Entry 6HWC (X-ray diffraction, 2.80 A resolution); this record covers chains H and Z of the 28 polymer chains in the assembly.

[Chain H]
Molecule: Proteasome subunit beta type-2
Organism: Saccharomyces cerevisiae (strain ATCC 204508 / S288c)
Notes: EC 3.4.25.1
UniProtKB: P25043 (PSB2_YEAST); residues 1-232 here correspond to UniProt positions 30-261 (UniProt number = residue number + 29)
Chain sequence (232 residues; row label = number of the first residue in the row):
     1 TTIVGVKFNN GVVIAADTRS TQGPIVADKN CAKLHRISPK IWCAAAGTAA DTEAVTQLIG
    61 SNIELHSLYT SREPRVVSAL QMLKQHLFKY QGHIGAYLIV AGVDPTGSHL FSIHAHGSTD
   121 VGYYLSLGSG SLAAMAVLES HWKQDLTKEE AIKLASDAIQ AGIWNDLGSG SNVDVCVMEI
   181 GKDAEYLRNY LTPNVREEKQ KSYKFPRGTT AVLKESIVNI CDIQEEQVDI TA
Not modelled in the structure: 227-232
Sequence notes: engineered mutation Ala45 (Gly74 in P25043)
Swiss-Prot annotation at these positions:
  - active site: Thr1 (Nucleophile)
Reported in the primary citation:
  - mutagenesis - G45A: unchanged growth
  - mutagenesis - G45A: unchanged stability

[Chain Z]
Molecule: Proteasome subunit beta type-6
Organism: Saccharomyces cerevisiae (strain ATCC 204508 / S288c)
Notes: EC 3.4.25.1
UniProtKB: P23724 (PSB6_YEAST); residues 1-222 here correspond to UniProt positions 20-241 (UniProt number = residue number + 19)
Chain sequence (222 residues; each row starts with the number of its first residue):
     1 QFNPYGDNGG TILGIAGEDF AVLAGDTRNI TDYSINSRYE PKVFDCGDNI VMSANGFAAD
    61 GDALVKRFKN SVKWYHFDHN DKKLSINSAA RNIQHLLYGK RFFPYYVHTI IAGLDEDGKG
   121 AVYSFDPVGS YEREQCRAGG AAASLIMPFL DNQVNFKNQY EPGTNGKVKK PLKYLSVEEV
   181 IKLVRDSFTS ATERHIQVGD GLEILIVTKD GVRKEFYELK RD
Ion coordination: Mg2+: Thr192, His195, Val198

[Interface between chain H and chain Z]
Contacting residue pairs (59):
  Arg19(H) - Ile196(Z)
  Arg19(H) - Asp222(Z)  salt bridge
  Pro24(H) - Arg194(Z)
  Pro24(H) - His195(Z)
  Pro24(H) - Ile196(Z)  hydrogen bond (backbone-backbone)
  Ile25(H) - Arg194(Z)
  Ile25(H) - His195(Z)
  Val26(H) - Glu193(Z)
  Val26(H) - Arg194(Z)  hydrogen bond (backbone-side chain)
  Val26(H) - Ile196(Z)  hydrophobic
  Ala27(H) - Arg194(Z)  hydrogen bond (backbone-side chain)
  Lys29(H) - Glu193(Z)  salt bridge
  Lys29(H) - Arg194(Z)
  Ile163(H) - Asp222(Z)
  Trp164(H) - Ile35(Z)
  Trp164(H) - Arg38(Z)  hydrogen bond (backbone-side chain)
  Trp164(H) - Arg221(Z)
  Trp164(H) - Asp222(Z)
  Asn165(H) - Tyr33(Z)
  Asn165(H) - Arg38(Z)
  Asp166(H) - Tyr33(Z)
  Asp166(H) - Asp222(Z)
  Leu167(H) - Arg28(Z)
  Leu167(H) - Ile30(Z)  hydrophobic
  Leu167(H) - Asp32(Z)
  Leu167(H) - Tyr33(Z)  hydrogen bond (backbone-backbone)
  Leu167(H) - Ile35(Z)  hydrophobic
  Leu167(H) - Ile196(Z)
  Gly168(H) - Tyr33(Z)
  Ser169(H) - Asp222(Z)
  Gly170(H) - Asp222(Z)
  Ser171(H) - Asp222(Z)  hydrogen bond (backbone-side chain)
  Asn194(H) - Lys220(Z)  hydrogen bond (backbone-side chain)
  Asn194(H) - Asp222(Z)
  Arg196(H) - Thr189(Z)
  Arg196(H) - Ser190(Z)
  Arg196(H) - Glu193(Z)
  Glu197(H) - Arg185(Z)  salt bridge
  Lys199(H) - Asp186(Z)
  Gln200(H) - Lys182(Z)
  Gln200(H) - Arg185(Z)  hydrogen bond
  Gln200(H) - Asp186(Z)  hydrogen bond (backbone-side chain)
  Lys201(H) - Glu179(Z)
  Lys201(H) - Asp186(Z)  hydrogen bond (backbone-side chain)
  Tyr203(H) - Phe149(Z)
  Tyr203(H) - Gln153(Z)
  Tyr203(H) - Leu183(Z)
  Tyr203(H) - Asp186(Z)  hydrogen bond
  Phe205(H) - Asn152(Z)
  Phe205(H) - Gln153(Z)
  Phe205(H) - Gln159(Z)
  Pro206(H) - Pro162(Z)  hydrophobic
  Arg207(H) - Pro162(Z)
  Thr209(H) - Asn158(Z)
  Thr209(H) - Gln159(Z)
  Thr209(H) - Tyr160(Z)  hydrogen bond (backbone-backbone)
  Thr210(H) - Asn165(Z)
  Ala211(H) - Gly166(Z)
  Val212(H) - Asn165(Z)
Other interface residues (no listed pair), chain H (34 interface residues in all): Thr21, Gly23, Asp28, Val195, Gly208
Other interface residues (no listed pair), chain Z (33 interface residues in all): Ser34, Leu145, Glu161, Glu218

[Overview]
The interface between chain H and chain Z involves 34 residues on one side and 33 on the other; the contacts
include 12 hydrogen bonds and 3 salt bridges. Polar pairs include Arg19(H)-Asp222(Z), Lys29(H)-Glu193(Z) and
Glu197(H)-Arg185(Z). From the paper: G45A of chain H leaves growth unchanged; G45A of chain H leaves stability
unchanged.
Chain H is Proteasome subunit beta type-2 and chain Z is Proteasome subunit beta type-6, both from
Saccharomyces cerevisiae (strain ATCC 204508 / S288c); the structure, Yeast 20S proteasome beta2-G45A mutant,
was determined by X-ray diffraction together with 6HTB, 6HTC, 6HTD, 6HTP, 6HTR, 6HUB and 30 further entries
from the same study.
